PDB entry 6UU2 | X-ray diffraction, 4.40 A resolution (low resolution: residue-level contacts below are approximate; hydrogen-bond / salt-bridge calls are withheld) | chains CCC and DDD of the 9 polymer chains in the assembly

[Chain CCC]
Protein: DNA-directed RNA polymerase subunit beta
From: Escherichia coli
Notes: EC 2.7.7.6
Reference sequence: P0A8V4 (RPOB_ECO57); residues 1-1342 here = UniProt positions 1-1342
Amino-acid sequence (1342 residues; row label = number of the first residue in the row):
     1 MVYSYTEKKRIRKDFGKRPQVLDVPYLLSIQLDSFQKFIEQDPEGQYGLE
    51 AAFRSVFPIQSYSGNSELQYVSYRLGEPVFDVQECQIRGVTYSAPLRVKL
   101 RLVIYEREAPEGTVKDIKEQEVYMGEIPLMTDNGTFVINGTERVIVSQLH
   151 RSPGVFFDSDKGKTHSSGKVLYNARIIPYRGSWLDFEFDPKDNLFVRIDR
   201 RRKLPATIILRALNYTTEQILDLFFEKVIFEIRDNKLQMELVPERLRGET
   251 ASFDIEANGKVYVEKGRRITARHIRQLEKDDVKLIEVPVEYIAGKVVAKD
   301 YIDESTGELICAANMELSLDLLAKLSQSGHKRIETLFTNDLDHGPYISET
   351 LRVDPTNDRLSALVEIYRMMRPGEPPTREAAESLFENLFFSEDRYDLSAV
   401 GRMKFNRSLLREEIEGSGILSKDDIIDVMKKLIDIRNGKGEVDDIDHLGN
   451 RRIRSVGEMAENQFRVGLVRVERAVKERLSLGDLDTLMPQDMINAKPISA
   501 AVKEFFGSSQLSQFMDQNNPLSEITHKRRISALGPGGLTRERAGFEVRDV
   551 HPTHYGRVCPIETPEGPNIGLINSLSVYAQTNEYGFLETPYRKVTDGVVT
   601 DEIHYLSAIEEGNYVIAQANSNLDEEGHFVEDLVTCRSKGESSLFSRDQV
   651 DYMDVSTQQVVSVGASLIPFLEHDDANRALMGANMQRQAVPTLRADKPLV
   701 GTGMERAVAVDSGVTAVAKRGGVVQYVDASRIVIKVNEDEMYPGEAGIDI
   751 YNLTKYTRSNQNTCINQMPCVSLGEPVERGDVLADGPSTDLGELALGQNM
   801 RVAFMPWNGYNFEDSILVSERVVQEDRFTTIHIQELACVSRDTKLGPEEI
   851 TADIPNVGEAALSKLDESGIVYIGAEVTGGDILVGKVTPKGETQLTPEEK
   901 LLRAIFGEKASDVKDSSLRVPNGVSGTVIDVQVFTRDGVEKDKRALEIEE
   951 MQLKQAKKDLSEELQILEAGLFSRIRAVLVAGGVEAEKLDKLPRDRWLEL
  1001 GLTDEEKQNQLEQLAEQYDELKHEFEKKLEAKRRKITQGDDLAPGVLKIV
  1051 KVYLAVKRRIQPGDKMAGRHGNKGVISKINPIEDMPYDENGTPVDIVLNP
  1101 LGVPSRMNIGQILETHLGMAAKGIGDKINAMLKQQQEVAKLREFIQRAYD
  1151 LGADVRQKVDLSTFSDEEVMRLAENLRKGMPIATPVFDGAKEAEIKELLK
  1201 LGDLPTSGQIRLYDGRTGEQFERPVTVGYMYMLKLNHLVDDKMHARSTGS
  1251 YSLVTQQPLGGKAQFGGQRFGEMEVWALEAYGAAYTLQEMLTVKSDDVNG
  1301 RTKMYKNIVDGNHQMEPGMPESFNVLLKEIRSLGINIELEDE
Disordered / not traced: 1-2
Swiss-Prot annotation at these positions:
  - modified residue (N6-acetyllysine): Lys1022, Lys1200

[Chain DDD]
Protein: DNA-directed RNA polymerase subunit beta'
From: Escherichia coli
Notes: EC 2.7.7.6
Reference sequence: P0A8T7 (RPOC_ECOLI); numbering as in UniProt (aligned over 1-1407)
Amino-acid sequence (1407 residues; numbered 1 to 1407; the number before each row is that of its first residue):
     1 MKDLLKFLKAQTKTEEFDAIKIALASPDMIRSWSFGEVKKPETINYRTFK
    51 PERDGLFCARIFGPVKDYECLCGKYKRLKHRGVICEKCGVEVTQTKVRRE
   101 RMGHIELASPTAHIWFLKSLPSRIGLLLDMPLRDIERVLYFESYVVIEGG
   151 MTNLERQQILTEEQYLDALEEFGDEFDAKMGAEAIQALLKSMDLEQECEQ
   201 LREELNETNSETKRKKLTKRIKLLEAFVQSGNKPEWMILTVLPVLPPDLR
   251 PLVPLDGGRFATSDLNDLYRRVINRNNRLKRLLDLAAPDIIVRNEKRMLQ
   301 EAVDALLDNGRRGRAITGSNKRPLKSLADMIKGKQGRFRQNLLGKRVDYS
   351 GRSVITVGPYLRLHQCGLPKKMALELFKPFIYGKLELRGLATTIKAAKKM
   401 VEREEAVVWDILDEVIREHPVLLNRAPTLHRLGIQAFEPVLIEGKAIQLH
   451 PLVCAAYNADFDGDQMAVHVPLTLEAQLEARALMMSTNNILSPANGEPII
   501 VPSQDVVLGLYYMTRDCVNAKGEGMVLTGPKEAERLYRSGLASLHARVKV
   551 RITEYEKDANGELVAKTSLKDTTVGRAILWMIVPKGLPYSIVNQALGKKA
   601 ISKMLNTCYRILGLKPTVIFADQIMYTGFAYAARSGASVGIDDMVIPEKK
   651 HEIISEAEAEVAEIQEQFQSGLVTAGERYNKVIDIWAAANDRVSKAMMDN
   701 LQTETVINRDGQEEKQVSFNSIYMMADSGARGSAAQIRQLAGMRGLMAKP
   751 DGSIIETPITANFREGLNVLQYFISTHGARKGLADTALKTANSGYLTRRL
   801 VDVAQDLVVTEDDCGTHEGIMMTPVIEGGDVKEPLRDRVLGRVTAEDVLK
   851 PGTADILVPRNTLLHEQWCDLLEENSVDAVKVRSVVSCDTDFGVCAHCYG
   901 RDLARGHIINKGEAIGVIAAQSIGEPGTQLTMRTFHIGGAASRAAAESSI
   951 QVKNKGSIKLSNVKSVVNSSGKLVITSRNTELKLIDEFGRTKESYKVPYG
  1001 AVLAKGDGEQVAGGETVANWDPHTMPVITEVSGFVRFTDMIDGQTITRQT
  1051 DELTGLSSLVVLDSAERTAGGKDLRPALKIVDAQGNDVLIPGTDMPAQYF
  1101 LPGKAIVQLEDGVQISSGDTLARIPQESGGTKDITGGLPRVADLFEARRP
  1151 KEPAILAEISGIVSFGKETKGKRRLVITPVDGSDPYEEMIPKWRQLNVFE
  1201 GERVERGDVISDGPEAPHDILRLRGVHAVTRYIVNEVQDVYRLQGVKIND
  1251 KHIEVIVRQMLRKATIVNAGSSDFLEGEQVEYSRVKIANRELEANGKVGA
  1301 TYSRDLLGITKASLATESFISAASFQETTRVLTEAAVAGKRDELRGLKEN
  1351 VIVGRLIPAGTGYAYHQDRMRRRAAGEAPAAPQVTAEDASASLAELLNAG
  1401 LGGSDNE
Disordered / not traced: 1-14, 932-943, 1377-1407
Ion coordination: Zn2+ site 1: Cys70, Cys72, Cys85, Cys88; Mg2+: Asp460, Asp462, Asp464 (shared with 1 residue of chain 333); Zn2+ site 2: Cys814, Cys888, Cys895
Ligand contacts: GTP: Arg425, Pro427, Asn458, Asp460, Arg731, Gln929
Swiss-Prot annotation at these positions:
  - binding site (Zn(2+)): Cys70, Cys72, Cys85, Cys88, Cys814, Cys888, Cys895, Cys898
  - binding site (Mg(2+)): Asp460, Asp462, Asp464
  - modified residue: Lys983 (N6-acetyllysine)
  - mutagenesis: Gln504 (Q504P: Resistant to antibiotics salinamide A and B), Asn690 (N690D: Resistant to antibiotics salinamide A and B), Met697 (M697V: Resistant to antibiotics salinamide A and B), Ala735 (A735T: Resistant to antibiotics salinamide A and B), Arg738 (R738C/H/P/S: Resistant to antibiotics salinamide A and B), Ala748 (A748E: Resistant to antibiotics salinamide A and B), Pro758 (P758S/T: Resistant to antibiotics salinamide A and B), Phe763 (F763C: Resistant to antibiotics salinamide A and B), Ser775 (S775A: Resistant to antibiotics salinamide A and B), Ala779 (A779T/V: Resistant to antibiotics salinamide A and B), Arg780 (R780C: Resistant to antibiotics salinamide A and B), Gly782 (G782A/C: Resistant to antibiotics salinamide A and B), 1 further mutagenesis entry in UniProt

[How chain CCC and chain DDD interact]
Residue-residue contacts - 368 pairs, chain CCC then chain DDD:
  Ser167(CCC) with Ser1064(DDD); Ala1065(DDD)
  Gly168(CCC) with Ala1065(DDD)
  Lys169(CCC) with Ala1065(DDD)
  Gly248(CCC) with Asp1042(DDD)
  Thr270(CCC) with Arg1048(DDD)
  Asp340(CCC) with Thr1068(DDD)
  Leu341(CCC) with Gly1043(DDD)
  Phe545(CCC) with Ala784(DDD); Asp785(DDD); Leu788(DDD)
  Arg548(CCC) with Arg780(DDD); Leu788(DDD)
  Asp549(CCC) with Pro750(DDD); Lys781(DDD)
  Val550(CCC) with Phe773(DDD); Thr776(DDD); His777(DDD); Arg780(DDD)
  His551(CCC) with Phe773(DDD)
  His554(CCC) with Phe773(DDD)
  Tyr555(CCC) with Val769(DDD); Phe773(DDD)
  Cys559(CCC) with Arg780(DDD)
  Pro560(CCC) with Thr776(DDD); Arg780(DDD)
  Ile561(CCC) with Tyr772(DDD)
  Thr563(CCC) with Arg780(DDD)
  Glu565(CCC) with Leu783(DDD)
  Ile569(CCC) with Arg780(DDD); Leu783(DDD); Ala784(DDD)
  Asn573(CCC) with Arg780(DDD)
  Gln618(CCC) with Asn768(DDD); Val769(DDD); Leu770(DDD)
  Asn620(CCC) with Asn768(DDD)
  Ser642(CCC) with Thr757(DDD); Leu770(DDD)
  Thr657(CCC) with Val769(DDD)
  Val660(CCC) with Val769(DDD); Phe773(DDD)
  Leu671(CCC) with Tyr772(DDD)
  Glu672(CCC) with Gly766(DDD); Leu767(DDD)
  His673(CCC) with Phe763(DDD); Arg764(DDD); Glu765(DDD); Gly766(DDD)
  Asp674(CCC) with Phe763(DDD); Tyr772(DDD)
  Asp675(CCC) with Arg744(DDD); Phe763(DDD); Tyr772(DDD)
  Ala676(CCC) with Tyr772(DDD)
  Asn677(CCC) with Leu783(DDD)
  Ala679(CCC) with Tyr772(DDD)
  Leu680(CCC) with Leu783(DDD)
  Phe804(CCC) with Ala637(DDD); Ser638(DDD)
  Met805(CCC) with Ala633(DDD); Ala637(DDD)
  Pro806(CCC) with Asp505(DDD); Ala632(DDD); Ala633(DDD); Ala637(DDD)
  Trp807(CCC) with Ala633(DDD)
  Asn808(CCC) with Pro359(DDD); Phe629(DDD); Ala633(DDD)
  Gly809(CCC) with Val357(DDD); Phe629(DDD)
  Tyr810(CCC) with Val357(DDD); Pro359(DDD); Tyr360(DDD)
  Asn811(CCC) with Asp505(DDD)
  Phe812(CCC) with Val357(DDD); Pro451(DDD); Phe461(DDD); Ser503(DDD); Gln504(DDD); Asp505(DDD); Phe629(DDD)
  Glu813(CCC) with Asp460(DDD); Phe461(DDD); Gln504(DDD); Arg731(DDD)
  Asp814(CCC) with Asp462(DDD)
  Ser815(CCC) with Val357(DDD); Phe461(DDD)
  Arg841(CCC) with Asp256(DDD); Gly257(DDD)
  Lys844(CCC) with Arg47(DDD); Thr48(DDD); Phe49(DDD)
  Glu892(CCC) with Lys76(DDD); Arg77(DDD)
  Gln894(CCC) with Asp67(DDD); Tyr68(DDD); Glu69(DDD); Lys76(DDD); Arg77(DDD)
  Leu895(CCC) with Arg77(DDD)
  Gln1061(CCC) with Lys445(DDD)
  Pro1062(CCC) with Ala446(DDD)
  Gly1063(CCC) with Val354(DDD); Ala446(DDD)
  Lys1065(CCC) with Asp462(DDD)
  Lys1073(CCC) with Asp462(DDD)
  Gly1074(CCC) with Phe461(DDD)
  Val1075(CCC) with Val354(DDD); Phe461(DDD); Gly463(DDD)
  Ile1076(CCC) with Thr356(DDD)
  Ser1077(CCC) with Thr356(DDD); Val357(DDD)
  Asn1099(CCC) with Asp505(DDD)
  Pro1100(CCC) with Ala637(DDD); Val639(DDD); Met725(DDD)
  Leu1101(CCC) with Gln504(DDD); Asp505(DDD); Leu508(DDD); Arg731(DDD)
  Pro1104(CCC) with Met725(DDD)
  Ser1105(CCC) with Arg731(DDD)
  Arg1106(CCC) with Arg731(DDD)
  Met1107(CCC) with Gln736(DDD); Gln739(DDD); Phe763(DDD)
  Ile1109(CCC) with Met644(DDD); Leu740(DDD); Phe763(DDD)
  Ile1112(CCC) with Val639(DDD)
  Leu1113(CCC) with Ile641(DDD)
  His1116(CCC) with Ile641(DDD)
  Phe1187(CCC) with Leu767(DDD); Asn768(DDD); Val769(DDD); Tyr772(DDD)
  Glu1192(CCC) with Ile641(DDD); Arg764(DDD)
  Lys1196(CCC) with Asp642(DDD)
  Gln1209(CCC) with Val639(DDD); Gly640(DDD)
  Glu1219(CCC) with Arg634(DDD)
  Phe1221(CCC) with Ala633(DDD); Arg634(DDD); Gly636(DDD)
  Glu1222(CCC) with Tyr512(DDD); Tyr537(DDD); Arg634(DDD); Ser635(DDD)
  Arg1223(CCC) with Ser635(DDD); Gly636(DDD); Phe719(DDD); Ser721(DDD); Met724(DDD)
  Pro1224(CCC) with Gly636(DDD)
  Val1225(CCC) with Gly636(DDD); Ser638(DDD)
  Thr1226(CCC) with Ser638(DDD); Val639(DDD); Gly640(DDD)
  Val1239(CCC) with Lys445(DDD)
  Asp1240(CCC) with Lys445(DDD)
  Lys1242(CCC) with Arg352(DDD); Val354(DDD)
  Met1243(CCC) with Arg352(DDD); Ser353(DDD); Met372(DDD); Lys445(DDD)
  His1244(CCC) with Gly351(DDD); Arg352(DDD); Met372(DDD)
  Ala1245(CCC) with Met372(DDD)
  Arg1246(CCC) with Asp348(DDD); Tyr349(DDD); Ser350(DDD); Leu376(DDD)
  Ser1247(CCC) with Asp348(DDD); Tyr349(DDD); Glu375(DDD); Leu376(DDD); Lys378(DDD)
  Thr1248(CCC) with Tyr349(DDD)
  Tyr1251(CCC) with Asp348(DDD)
  Leu1253(CCC) with Val253(DDD)
  Val1254(CCC) with Arg99(DDD); Asp248(DDD); Leu249(DDD)
  Thr1255(CCC) with Asn341(DDD)
  Gln1256(CCC) with Arg99(DDD)
  Gln1257(CCC) with Asn341(DDD); Lys345(DDD); Arg346(DDD)
  Pro1258(CCC) with Arg346(DDD); Asp348(DDD)
  Leu1259(CCC) with Arg346(DDD)
  Gly1260(CCC) with Arg346(DDD)
  Phe1265(CCC) with Glu375(DDD)
  Gly1267(CCC) with Arg346(DDD); Val347(DDD); Ser350(DDD)
  Gln1268(CCC) with Arg346(DDD); Val347(DDD); Ser350(DDD); Gly351(DDD); Arg352(DDD)
  Arg1269(CCC) with Arg339(DDD); Gln340(DDD); Gly344(DDD); Lys345(DDD); Arg346(DDD)
  Phe1270(CCC) with Gly344(DDD); Lys345(DDD); Val347(DDD); Ile434(DDD); His469(DDD)
  Gly1271(CCC) with Gly344(DDD)
  Glu1272(CCC) with Arg339(DDD); Leu343(DDD); Gly344(DDD); Arg798(DDD)
  Met1273(CCC) with Thr428(DDD)
  Glu1274(CCC) with Asn424(DDD); Thr428(DDD); Ile434(DDD)
  Val1275(CCC) with Leu343(DDD)
  Trp1276(CCC) with Arg798(DDD); Val801(DDD); Val917(DDD); Gln921(DDD)
  Ala1277(CCC) with Thr428(DDD); Arg431(DDD); Ile434(DDD); Gln921(DDD)
  Leu1278(CCC) with Met484(DDD)
  Glu1279(CCC) with Gln805(DDD); Ala914(DDD); Leu1347(DDD); Val1351(DDD)
  Ala1280(CCC) with Arg431(DDD); Ile918(DDD); Gln921(DDD)
  Tyr1281(CCC) with Arg431(DDD); Leu432(DDD); Ile434(DDD); Gln435(DDD); Leu483(DDD); Met484(DDD); Asn489(DDD)
  Gly1282(CCC) with Ala1359(DDD); Gly1360(DDD); Thr1361(DDD)
  Ala1283(CCC) with Glu479(DDD); Ile1357(DDD)
  Ala1284(CCC) with Glu479(DDD); Leu1356(DDD); Ile1357(DDD); Thr1361(DDD); Gly1362(DDD)
  Tyr1285(CCC) with Glu475(DDD); Glu479(DDD); Thr1361(DDD)
  Thr1286(CCC) with Leu422(DDD); Ala476(DDD); Glu479(DDD)
  Leu1287(CCC) with Val1351(DDD); Ile1357(DDD)
  Gln1288(CCC) with Gly1354(DDD); Leu1356(DDD)
  Glu1289(CCC) with Pro471(DDD); Leu472(DDD); Thr473(DDD); Ala476(DDD)
  Met1290(CCC) with Val347(DDD); Leu422(DDD); His469(DDD)
  Leu1291(CCC) with Lys345(DDD); Val1351(DDD)
  Thr1292(CCC) with Gly1354(DDD)
  Lys1294(CCC) with Val347(DDD); Asp348(DDD); Val470(DDD); Leu472(DDD)
  Ser1295(CCC) with Lys345(DDD); Arg346(DDD)
  Asp1296(CCC) with Lys345(DDD)
  Met1304(CCC) with Thr473(DDD)
  Tyr1305(CCC) with Tyr349(DDD); Pro379(DDD); Tyr382(DDD)
  Ile1308(CCC) with Tyr349(DDD); Pro379(DDD); Phe380(DDD)
  Val1309(CCC) with Pro379(DDD); Gly383(DDD)
  His1313(CCC) with Phe380(DDD); Leu472(DDD); Thr473(DDD); Leu474(DDD); Gln477(DDD)
  Met1315(CCC) with Thr473(DDD)
  Gly1318(CCC) with Gly1354(DDD)
  Met1319(CCC) with Val1353(DDD)
  Pro1320(CCC) with Lys345(DDD); Val1353(DDD); Gly1354(DDD)
  Glu1321(CCC) with Lys96(DDD); Arg99(DDD)
  Ser1322(CCC) with Asn341(DDD); Leu342(DDD)
  Phe1323(CCC) with Ile20(DDD); Ile1352(DDD); Val1353(DDD)
  Asn1324(CCC) with Arg99(DDD)
  Val1325(CCC) with Leu249(DDD); Arg337(DDD)
  Leu1326(CCC) with Arg337(DDD); Phe338(DDD); Leu342(DDD)
  Lys1328(CCC) with Glu100(DDD); Met102(DDD); Leu245(DDD); Leu249(DDD)
  Glu1329(CCC) with Leu245(DDD); Met330(DDD); Arg337(DDD)
  Arg1331(CCC) with Trp33(DDD); Pro243(DDD)
  Ser1332(CCC) with Met102(DDD); Pro243(DDD); Leu245(DDD); Leu327(DDD)
  Leu1333(CCC) with His113(DDD); Trp115(DDD); Leu307(DDD); Leu327(DDD); Ala328(DDD)
  Gly1334(CCC) with Ala25(DDD); His113(DDD)
  Ile1335(CCC) with Ile22(DDD); Ala23(DDD); Trp115(DDD); Ala1336(DDD)
  Asn1336(CCC) with Lys21(DDD); Ile22(DDD); Ala23(DDD); Ala25(DDD); Met29(DDD); Trp33(DDD)
  Ile1337(CCC) with Ile20(DDD); Lys21(DDD); Ile22(DDD)
  Glu1338(CCC) with Ile20(DDD); Lys21(DDD)
  Leu1339(CCC) with Phe17(DDD); Ile20(DDD)
  Glu1340(CCC) with Phe17(DDD); Asp18(DDD); Ala19(DDD); Ile20(DDD); Lys21(DDD); Arg1341(DDD)
  Asp1341(CCC) with Phe17(DDD)
  Glu1342(CCC) with Glu16(DDD); Asp18(DDD)
Other interface residues (no listed pair), chain CCC (173 interface residues in all): Arg268, Pro552, Glu562, Gly566, Glu641, Asp654, Pro1044, Val1103, Ser1207, Val1293, Asn1299, Asn1312, Gln1314
Other interface residues (no listed pair), chain DDD (192 interface residues in all): Glu15, Leu24, Phe116, Pro251, Tyr269, Ile331, Ile355, Pro369, Leu429, His430, Cys454, Gln465, Ala467, Asp643, Asn720, Ala730, Gly732, Ala735, Ser775, Ala779, Ala787, Glu913, Gln1044, Leu1332, Arg1355

[Summary]
173 residues of chain CCC and 192 residues of chain DDD are in contact. Bound to chain DDD: GTP. UniProt lists
8 Zn2+-binding residues, 3 Mg2+-binding residues and 13 mutagenesis sites on chain DDD.
Chain CCC is DNA-directed RNA polymerase subunit beta and chain DDD is DNA-directed RNA polymerase subunit
beta', both from Escherichia coli; the structure, E. coli sigma-S transcription initiation complex with 3-nt
RNA ("Old" crystal soaked with GTP and ATP ..., was determined by X-ray diffraction (same publication as 6UTV,
6UTW, 6UTX, 6UTY, 6UTZ, 6UU0 and 11 further entries).
